Entry 6Z9W (X-ray diffraction, 2.70 A resolution); this record covers chains A and C of the 3 polymer chains in the assembly.

Chain A:
Protein: MHC class I antigen
Source organism: Homo sapiens
Reference sequence: U5YJM1 (U5YJM1_HUMAN); residues 1-275 here correspond to UniProt positions 25-299 (UniProt number = residue number + 24)
Chain sequence (275 residues; row label = number of the first residue in the row):
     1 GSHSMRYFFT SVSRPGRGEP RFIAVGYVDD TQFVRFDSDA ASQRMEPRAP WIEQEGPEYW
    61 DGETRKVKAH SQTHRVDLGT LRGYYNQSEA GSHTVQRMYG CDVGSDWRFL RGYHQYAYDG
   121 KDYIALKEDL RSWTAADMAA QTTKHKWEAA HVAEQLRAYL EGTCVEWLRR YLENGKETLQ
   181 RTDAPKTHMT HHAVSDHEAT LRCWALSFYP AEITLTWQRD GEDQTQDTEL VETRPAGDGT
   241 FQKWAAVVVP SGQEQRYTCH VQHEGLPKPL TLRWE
Disulfides: C101-C164, C203-C259

Chain C:
Protein: Leu-leu-gly-trp-val-phe-ala-gln-val
Chain sequence (9 residues; row label = number of the first residue in the row):
     1 LLGWVFAQV

Chain A / chain C interface:
Contacting residue pairs (36; chain A residue first):
  Y7(A) - L1(C)  hydrogen bond (side chain-backbone)
  Y7(A) - L2(C)  hydrogen bond (side chain-backbone)
  F9(A) - L2(C)  hydrophobic
  E63(A) - L1(C)
  E63(A) - L2(C)  hydrogen bond (side chain-backbone)
  K66(A) - L1(C)
  K66(A) - L2(C)  hydrogen bond (side chain-backbone)
  K66(A) - G3(C)
  K66(A) - F6(C)
  V67(A) - L2(C)  hydrophobic
  A69(A) - F6(C)  hydrophobic
  H70(A) - G3(C)
  H70(A) - F6(C)
  T73(A) - Q8(C)
  V76(A) - Q8(C)
  D77(A) - Q8(C)
  D77(A) - V9(C)  hydrogen bond (side chain-backbone)
  T80(A) - V9(C)
  Y84(A) - V9(C)  hydrogen bond (side chain-backbone)
  Y99(A) - L2(C)
  Y99(A) - G3(C)  hydrogen bond (side chain-backbone)
  Y123(A) - V9(C)  hydrophobic
  T143(A) - V9(C)  hydrogen bond (side chain-backbone)
  K146(A) - V9(C)
  W147(A) - A7(C)
  W147(A) - Q8(C)  hydrogen bond (side chain-backbone)
  V152(A) - V5(C)  hydrophobic
  Q155(A) - V5(C)
  L156(A) - V5(C)  hydrophobic
  Y159(A) - L1(C)  hydrogen bond (side chain-backbone)
  Y159(A) - L2(C)
  Y159(A) - G3(C)
  T163(A) - L1(C)
  T163(A) - W4(C)
  W167(A) - L1(C)
  Y171(A) - L1(C)  hydrogen bond (side chain-backbone)
Other interface residues (no listed pair), chain A (30 interface residues in all): M5, M45, Y59, L81, R97, Y116

In short:
30 residues of chain A and 9 residues of chain C are in contact, with 11 hydrogen bonds. Among the polar pairs
are Y7(A)-L1(C), Y7(A)-L2(C) and E63(A)-L2(C).
Here chain A is MHC class I antigen (Homo sapiens) and chain C is Leu-leu-gly-trp-val-phe-ala-gln-val. Entry
6Z9W (Human Class I Major Histocompatibility Complex, A02 allele, presenting LLGWVFAQV) was determined by
X-ray diffraction, deposited together with 6Z9V and 6Z9X.
